Entry 4HIO (X-ray diffraction, 1.75 A resolution); this record covers chains A and B.

# Chain A
Name: Protection of telomeres protein 1
Source organism: Schizosaccharomyces pombe
Notes: fragment: Pot1pC, partial DNA binding domain, residues 198-339
Reference sequence: O13988 (POT1_SCHPO); residues 2-143 here correspond to UniProt positions 198-339 (UniProt number = residue number + 196)
Sequence (143 residues; each row starts with the number of its first residue):
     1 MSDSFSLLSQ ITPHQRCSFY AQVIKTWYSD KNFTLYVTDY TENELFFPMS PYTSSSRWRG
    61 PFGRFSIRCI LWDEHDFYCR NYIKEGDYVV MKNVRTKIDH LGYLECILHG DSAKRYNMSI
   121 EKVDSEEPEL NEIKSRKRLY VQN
Not modelled in the structure: 1-2, 142-143
Sequence notes: expression tag (1); engineered mutation Asp3 (Val199 in O13988)
From the paper describing this entry:
  - binding site for the 9-nt DNA strand (chain B): Thr26, Trp27, Tyr28, Arg57, Arg68, Glu85
  - conformationally variable residues (side-chain flip): Trp27, Tyr28, His100

# Chain B
Molecule: 9-nt DNA strand
Sequence (9 nucleotides; each row starts with the number of its first residue):
     1 GGTAACGGT

# How chain A and chain B interact
Contacting residue pairs - 39 pairs, chain A then chain B:
  Lys25(A) - DC6(B)  sugar contact
  Lys25(A) - DG7(B)  hydrogen bond to the base
  Lys25(A) - DG8(B)  base contact
  Thr26(A) - DG8(B)  hydrogen bond to the base
  Trp27(A) - DG7(B)  stacking on the base
  Trp27(A) - DG8(B)  sugar contact
  Trp27(A) - DT9(B)  stacking on the base
  Tyr28(A) - DT9(B)  stacking on the base
  Lys31(A) - DG2(B)  salt bridge to the phosphate
  Asn32(A) - DG2(B)  hydrogen bond to the sugar
  Tyr36(A) - DA4(B)  base contact
  Tyr36(A) - DA5(B)  base contact
  Phe47(A) - DA5(B)  stacking on the base
  Met49(A) - DA5(B)  phosphate contact
  Met49(A) - DC6(B)  phosphate contact
  Thr53(A) - DC6(B)  phosphate contact
  Ser54(A) - DC6(B)  phosphate contact
  Ser55(A) - DC6(B)  hydrogen bond to the phosphate
  Ser55(A) - DG7(B)  hydrogen bond to the phosphate
  Arg57(A) - DG8(B)  base contact
  Arg68(A) - DG2(B)  base contact
  Arg68(A) - DA4(B)  hydrogen bond to the base
  Arg68(A) - DA5(B)  base contact
  Ile70(A) - DG2(B)  base contact
  Ile70(A) - DA4(B)  base contact
  Trp72(A) - DG1(B)  stacking on the base
  Trp72(A) - DG2(B)  base contact
  Asp73(A) - DG1(B)  hydrogen bond to the base
  Glu85(A) - DG8(B)  hydrogen bond to the base
  Lys97(A) - DG2(B)  hydrogen bond to the base
  Lys97(A) - DT3(B)  base contact
  Asp99(A) - DT3(B)  base contact
  Asp99(A) - DA5(B)  hydrogen bond to the base
  His100(A) - DT3(B)  stacking on the base
  Tyr103(A) - DA5(B)  base contact
  Glu105(A) - DG2(B)  hydrogen bond to the base
  Ile107(A) - DG2(B)  base contact
  His109(A) - DG1(B)  base contact
  Gly110(A) - DG1(B)  hydrogen bond to the base
Also at the interface, not in a pair above, chain A (27 interface residues in all): Thr34
From the paper, about this interface:
  - pairs named by the authors: Thr26(A)-DG8(B), Trp27(A)-DG7(B) (pi stacking), Tyr28(A)-DT9(B) (pi stacking), Arg68(A)-DA4(B), Glu85(A)-DG8(B)

# Overview
27 residues of chain A face 9 of chain B across their interface; the contacts include 12 hydrogen bonds, 1
salt bridge and 6 aromatic stacking contacts. Among the polar pairs are Lys25(A)-DG7(B), Thr26(A)-DG8(B) and
Arg68(A)-DA4(B). The authors report contacts between Thr26(A) and DG8(B), Arg68(A) and DA4(B) and Glu85(A) and
DG8(B); pi stacking between Trp27(A) and DG7(B) and Tyr28(A) and DT9(B). From the paper: a binding site for
the 9-nt DNA strand (chain B) at Thr26(A), Trp27(A) and Tyr28(A) among others; conformational variability at
Trp27(A), Tyr28(A) and His100(A).
Here chain A is Protection of telomeres protein 1 (Schizosaccharomyces pombe) and chain B is a 9-nt DNA
strand. Entry 4HIO (Crystal Structure of Schizosaccharomyces pombe Pot1pC bound to ssDNA (GGTAACGGT)) was
determined by X-ray diffraction (same publication as 4HID, 4HIK, 4HIM, 4HJ5, 4HJ7, 4HJ8, 4HJ9 and 4HJA).
